Entry 8E74 (electron microscopy, 2.94 A resolution); this record covers chains Z and O of the 9 polymer chains in the assembly.

[Chain Z]
Name: Transcription termination/antitermination protein NusG
Source organism: Mycobacterium tuberculosis
Reference sequence: A0A045HU92 (A0A045HU92_MYCTX); numbering as in UniProt (aligned over 2-238)
Sequence (238 residues; each row starts with the number of its first residue):
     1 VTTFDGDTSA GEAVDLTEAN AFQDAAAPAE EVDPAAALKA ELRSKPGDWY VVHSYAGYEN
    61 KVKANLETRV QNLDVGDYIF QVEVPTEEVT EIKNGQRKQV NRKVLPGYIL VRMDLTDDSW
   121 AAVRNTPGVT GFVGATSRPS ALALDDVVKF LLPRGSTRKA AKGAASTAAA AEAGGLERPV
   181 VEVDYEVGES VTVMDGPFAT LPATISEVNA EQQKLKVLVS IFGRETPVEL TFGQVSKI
Not modelled in the structure: 1-32, 155-238
Differences from the reference sequence: expression tag (1)
Reported in the primary citation:
  - binding site for the 54-nt DNA strand (chain O): Trp-120, Arg-124

[Chain O]
Molecule: 54-nt DNA strand
Sequence (54 nucleotides; row label = number of the first residue in the row):
     1 CGTCAGAAAG AAAACCCTTT ATTTGTTATA TAGTATTTTA TCCTCTCATG CCGG
Not modelled in the structure: 1-8, 46-54

[Chain Z / chain O interface]
Pairs across the interface - 10 pairs, chain Z then chain O:
  Tyr-55(Z) / DA21(O)  hydrogen bond to the base
  Ala-56(Z) / DT18(O)  phosphate contact
  Leu-115(Z) / DT24(O)  base contact
  Trp-120(Z) / DT23(O)  base contact
  Trp-120(Z) / DT24(O)  stacking on the base
  Arg-124(Z) / DA21(O)  hydrogen bond to the base
  Arg-124(Z) / DT23(O)  hydrogen bond to the base
  Asn-125(Z) / DT23(O)  hydrogen bond to the base
  Thr-130(Z) / DA21(O)  base contact
  Thr-130(Z) / DT22(O)  phosphate contact
Interface residues without a listed pair, chain Z (10 interface residues in all): Thr-116, Asp-117, Pro-139
Interface residues without a listed pair, chain O (6 interface residues in all): DT19

[Overview]
10 residues of chain Z and 6 residues of chain O are in contact, with 4 hydrogen bonds and 1 aromatic stacking
contact. Among the polar pairs are Tyr-55(Z)/DA21(O), Arg-124(Z)/DA21(O) and Arg-124(Z)/DT23(O). The paper
reports a binding site for the 54-nt DNA strand (chain O) at Trp-120(Z) and Arg-124(Z).
Chain Z is Transcription termination/antitermination protein NusG (Mycobacterium tuberculosis) and chain O is
a 54-nt DNA strand; the structure, Mycobacterium tuberculosis RNAP paused elongation complex with NusG
transcription factor, was determined by electron microscopy, deposited together with 8E79, 8E82, 8E8M and
8E95.
